8IHP - chains J and L of the 15 polymer chains in the assembly; structure by electron microscopy, 3.00 A resolution.

# Chain J
Protein: Spike glycoprotein E2
Source organism: Semliki Forest virus
UniProt: P03315 (POLS_SFV); residues 1-422 here correspond to UniProt positions 334-755 (UniProt number = residue number + 333)
Sequence (422 residues; each row starts with the number of its first residue):
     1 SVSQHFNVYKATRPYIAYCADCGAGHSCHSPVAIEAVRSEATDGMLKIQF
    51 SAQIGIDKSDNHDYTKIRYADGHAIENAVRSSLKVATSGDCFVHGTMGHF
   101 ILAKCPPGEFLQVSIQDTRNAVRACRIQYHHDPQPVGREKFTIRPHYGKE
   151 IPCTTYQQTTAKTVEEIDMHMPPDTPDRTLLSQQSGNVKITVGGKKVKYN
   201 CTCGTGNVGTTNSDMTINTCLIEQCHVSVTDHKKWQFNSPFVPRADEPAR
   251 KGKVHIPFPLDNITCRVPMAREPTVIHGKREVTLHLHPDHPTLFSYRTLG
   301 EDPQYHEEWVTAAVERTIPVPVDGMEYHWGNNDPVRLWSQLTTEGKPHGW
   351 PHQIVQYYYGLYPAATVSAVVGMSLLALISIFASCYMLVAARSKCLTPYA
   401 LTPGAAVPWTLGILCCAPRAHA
Not modelled in the structure: 1, 419-422
Construct notes: conflict Lys162 (Glu495 in P03315)
Disulfides: Cys19-Cys125, Cys22-Cys28, Cys91-Cys105, Cys201-Cys225, Cys203-Cys220
Glycans and other covalent adducts: N-acetylglucosamine (NAG) linked to Asn200, Asn262
UniProt features mapped onto this chain:
  - region: Ala390 to Lys394 (Interaction with the capsid protein), Cys395 to Cys415 (Transient transmembrane before p62-6K protein processing)
  - site: Ala422 (Cleavage)
  - lipidation: Cys385 (S-stearoyl cysteine), Cys395 (S-stearoyl cysteine), Cys415 (S-palmitoyl cysteine), Cys416 (S-palmitoyl cysteine)
  - glycosylation (N-linked (GlcNAc...) asparagine): Asn200, Asn262

# Chain L
Protein: Capsid protein
Source organism: Semliki Forest virus
Notes: EC 3.4.21.90
UniProt: P03315 (POLS_SFV); residue numbers follow UniProt; this construct covers 106-267
Sequence (162 residues; each row starts with the number of its first residue):
   106 GKRERMCMKIENDCIFEVKHEGKVTGYACLVGDKVMKPAHVKGVIDNADL
   156 AKLAFKKSSKYDLECAQIPVHMRSDASKYTHEKPEGHYNWHHGAVQYSGG
   206 RFTIPTGAGKPGDSGRPIFDNKGRVVAIVLGGANEGSRTALSVVTWNKDM
   256 VTRVTPEGSEEW
UniProt features mapped onto this chain:
  - region: Lys161 to Tyr166 (Interaction with spike glycoprotein E2), Pro189 to Ala199 (Dimerization of the capsid protein), Asp225 to Arg229 (Dimerization of the capsid protein)
  - motif: Ile150 to Phe160 (Nuclear export signal)
  - active site (Charge relay system): His145, Asp167, Ser219
  - site: Tyr193 (Involved in dimerization of the capsid protein), Asn226 (Involved in dimerization of the capsid protein), Trp267 (Cleavage)
  - mutagenesis: Ser219 to Gly220 (Loss of autocatalytic cleavage by capsid protein), Trp267 (W267A/R: Complete loss of cleavage by capsid protease)

# How chain J and chain L interact
Pairs across the interface (20):
  Thr397(J) - Ser163(L)  hydrogen bond
  Pro398(J) - Tyr166(L)
  Pro398(J) - Met255(L)  hydrophobic
  Pro398(J) - Val256(L)
  Tyr399(J) - Asp254(L)
  Tyr399(J) - Met255(L)
  Ala400(J) - Lys139(L)  hydrogen bond (backbone-side chain)
  Leu401(J) - Lys139(L)
  Leu401(J) - Met141(L)
  Leu401(J) - Ser163(L)
  Leu401(J) - Cys170(L)
  Leu401(J) - Val256(L)
  Thr402(J) - Lys139(L)  hydrogen bond (backbone-side chain)
  Thr402(J) - Asp254(L)
  Thr402(J) - Met255(L)
  Thr402(J) - Val256(L)  hydrogen bond (side chain-backbone)
  Pro403(J) - Lys139(L)
  Pro403(J) - Met141(L)
  Pro403(J) - Tyr184(L)  hydrophobic
  Ala405(J) - Asp254(L)
Other interface residues (no listed pair), chain J (9 interface residues in all): Gly404
Other interface residues (no listed pair), chain L (16 interface residues in all): Val136, Gly137, Asp138, Lys161, Lys162, Leu168, Trp251

# In short
Chain J and chain L form an interface of 9 and 16 residues respectively; the contacts include 4 hydrogen
bonds. Polar contacts include Thr397(J)-Ser163(L), Ala400(J)-Lys139(L) and Thr402(J)-Lys139(L).
N-acetylglucosamine is covalently linked to Asn200(J) and Asn262(J).
Here chain J is Spike glycoprotein E2 and chain L is Capsid protein, both from Semliki Forest virus. Entry
8IHP (Structure of Semliki Forest virus VLP in complex with the receptor VLDLR-LA3) was determined by electron
microscopy.
